PDB entry 6S2F | electron microscopy, 5.80 A resolution (low resolution: residue-level contacts below are approximate; hydrogen-bond / salt-bridge calls are withheld) | chains D and E of the 4 polymer chains in the assembly

Chain D:
Molecule: Chromosome transmission fidelity protein 8
Organism: Saccharomyces cerevisiae (strain ATCC 204508 / S288c)
Reference sequence: P38877 (CTF8_YEAST); residue numbers follow UniProt; this construct covers 1-133
Sequence (133 residues; numbered 1 to 133; the number before each row is that of its first residue):
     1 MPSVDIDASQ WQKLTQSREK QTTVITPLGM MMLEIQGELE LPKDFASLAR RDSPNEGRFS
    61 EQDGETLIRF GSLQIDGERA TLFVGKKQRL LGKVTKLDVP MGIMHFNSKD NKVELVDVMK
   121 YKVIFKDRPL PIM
Not modelled in the structure: 1

Chain E:
Molecule: Chromosome transmission fidelity protein 18
Organism: Saccharomyces cerevisiae (strain ATCC 204508 / S288c)
Reference sequence: P49956 (CTF18_YEAST); numbering as in UniProt (aligned over 713-741)
Sequence (33 residues; each row starts with the number of its first residue):
   709 GAMGNQTVKI WVKYNEGFSN AVRKNVTWNN LWE
Not modelled in the structure: 709-714, 741
Construct notes: expression tag (709-712)
Reported in the primary citation:
  - mutagenesis - V730R/R731A/K732A: decreased binding to DNA polymerase epsilon catalytic subunit A

Chain D / chain E interface:
Contacting residue pairs - 36 pairs, chain D then chain E:
  P2(D) - W736(E)
  S3(D) - W736(E)
  Q36(D) - Y722(E)
  Q36(D) - N723(E)
  Q36(D) - E724(E)
  Q36(D) - G725(E)
  G37(D) - K721(E)
  G37(D) - Y722(E)
  G37(D) - N723(E)
  E38(D) - V720(E)
  E38(D) - K721(E)
  L39(D) - W719(E)
  L39(D) - V720(E)
  E40(D) - I718(E)
  E40(D) - W719(E)
  E40(D) - K721(E)
  P42(D) - I718(E)
  R51(D) - T715(E)
  R51(D) - V716(E)
  D52(D) - T715(E)
  R58(D) - T715(E)
  F59(D) - T715(E)
  F59(D) - I718(E)
  F70(D) - I718(E)
  K86(D) - V716(E)
  K87(D) - K717(E)
  Q88(D) - W719(E)
  Q88(D) - V720(E)
  F106(D) - L739(E)
  S108(D) - W740(E)
  N111(D) - W736(E)
  N111(D) - W740(E)
  K126(D) - Y722(E)
  D127(D) - Y722(E)
  R128(D) - Y722(E)
  P129(D) - Y722(E)
Also at the interface, not in a pair above, chain D (30 interface residues in all): V4, I35, E56, R69, V84, G85, N107
Also at the interface, not in a pair above, chain E (15 interface residues in all): F726

In short:
Chain D and chain E form an interface of 30 and 15 residues respectively. The paper reports that
V730R/R731A/K732A of chain E reduce binding to DNA polymerase epsilon catalytic subunit A.
Chain D is Chromosome transmission fidelity protein 8 and chain E is Chromosome transmission fidelity protein
18, both from Saccharomyces cerevisiae (strain ATCC 204508 / S288c); the structure, Cryo-EM structure of
Ctf18-1-8 in complex with the catalytic domain of DNA polymerase epsilon (Class 2), was determined by electron
microscopy together with 6S1C and 6S2E from the same study.
